PDB entry 1UHL | X-ray diffraction, 2.90 A resolution | chains A and C of the 4 polymer chains in the assembly

Chain A:
Name: Retinoic acid receptor RXR-beta
Source organism: Homo sapiens
UniProtKB: P28702 (RXRB_HUMAN); residues 298-533 here = UniProt positions 298-533
Amino-acid sequence (236 residues; row label = number of the first residue in the row):
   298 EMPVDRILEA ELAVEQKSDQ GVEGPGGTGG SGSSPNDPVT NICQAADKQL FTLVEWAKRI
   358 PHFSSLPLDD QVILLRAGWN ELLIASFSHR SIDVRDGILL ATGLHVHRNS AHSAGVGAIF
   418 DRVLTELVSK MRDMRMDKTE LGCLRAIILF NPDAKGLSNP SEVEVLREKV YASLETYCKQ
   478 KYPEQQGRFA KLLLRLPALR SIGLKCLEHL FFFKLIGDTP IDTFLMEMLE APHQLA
Disordered / not traced: 314-330, 529-533
Residues lining bound ligands: metoprenic acid (MEI; (2E,4E)-11-methoxy-3,7,11-trimethyldodeca-2,4-dienoic acid): Ile339, Ala342, Ala343, Gln346, Trp376, Asn377, Leu380, Ile381, Phe384, Arg387, Leu397, Ala398, Val413, Ile416, Phe417, Cys503, His506, Leu507
Reported in the primary citation:
  - binding site for metoprenic acid: Ile339, Arg387, Ala398, Val413, Ile416, Cys503, His506, Leu507
  - higher-order assembly contacts with a neighbouring Oxysterols receptor LXR-alpha: Glu465, Glu472

Chain C:
Name: 10-mer peptide from Nuclear receptor coactivator 2
UniProtKB: Q15596 (NCOA2_HUMAN); residues 604-613 here correspond to UniProt positions 687-696 (UniProt number = residue number + 83)
Amino-acid sequence (10 residues; numbered 604 to 613; the number before each row is that of its first residue):
   604 HKILHRLLQD
Disordered / not traced: 613

Interface between chain A and chain C:
Contacting residue pairs (20; chain A residue first):
  Phe348(A) with Leu610(C), hydrophobic
  Val351(A) with Leu611(C), hydrophobic
  Lys355(A) with Leu610(C), hydrogen bond (side chain-backbone); Leu611(C)
  Leu365(A) with His608(C)
  Asp366(A) with His608(C), salt bridge
  Gln368(A) with Leu611(C)
  Val369(A) with His604(C); Leu607(C), hydrophobic; His608(C); Leu611(C), hydrophobic
  Leu372(A) with Leu607(C), hydrophobic; Leu611(C), hydrophobic
  Arg373(A) with His604(C)
  Thr520(A) with Ile606(C)
  Phe521(A) with Leu607(C)
  Glu524(A) with His604(C); Lys605(C), hydrogen bond (side chain-backbone); Ile606(C), hydrogen bond (side chain-backbone); Leu607(C), hydrogen bond (side chain-backbone)
Other interface residues (no listed pair), chain A (13 interface residues in all): Met525
Other interface residues (no listed pair), chain C (8 interface residues in all): Gln612

Overview:
The interface between chain A and chain C involves 13 residues on one side and 8 on the other, with 4 hydrogen
bonds and 1 salt bridge. Among the polar pairs are Asp366(A)-His608(C), Lys355(A)-Leu610(C) and
Glu524(A)-Lys605(C). The paper reports a binding site for metoprenic acid at Ile339(A), Arg387(A) and
Ala398(A) among others; higher-order assembly contacts with a neighbouring Oxysterols receptor LXR-alpha
through Glu465(A) and Glu472(A).
Chain A is Retinoic acid receptor RXR-beta (Homo sapiens) and chain C is a 10-mer peptide from Nuclear
receptor coactivator 2; the structure, Crystal structure of the LXRalfa-RXRbeta LBD heterodimer, was
determined by X-ray diffraction.
